PDB entry 5K8E | X-ray diffraction, 1.93 A resolution | chain A

Chain A:
Protein: FAD linked oxidase-like protein
From: Myceliophthora thermophila (strain ATCC 42464 / BCRC 31852 / DSM 1799)
Notes: EC 1.1.3.-
Reference sequence: G2QG48 (G2QG48_MYCTT); residues 1-497 here = UniProt positions 1-497
Sequence (497 residues; each row starts with the number of its first residue):
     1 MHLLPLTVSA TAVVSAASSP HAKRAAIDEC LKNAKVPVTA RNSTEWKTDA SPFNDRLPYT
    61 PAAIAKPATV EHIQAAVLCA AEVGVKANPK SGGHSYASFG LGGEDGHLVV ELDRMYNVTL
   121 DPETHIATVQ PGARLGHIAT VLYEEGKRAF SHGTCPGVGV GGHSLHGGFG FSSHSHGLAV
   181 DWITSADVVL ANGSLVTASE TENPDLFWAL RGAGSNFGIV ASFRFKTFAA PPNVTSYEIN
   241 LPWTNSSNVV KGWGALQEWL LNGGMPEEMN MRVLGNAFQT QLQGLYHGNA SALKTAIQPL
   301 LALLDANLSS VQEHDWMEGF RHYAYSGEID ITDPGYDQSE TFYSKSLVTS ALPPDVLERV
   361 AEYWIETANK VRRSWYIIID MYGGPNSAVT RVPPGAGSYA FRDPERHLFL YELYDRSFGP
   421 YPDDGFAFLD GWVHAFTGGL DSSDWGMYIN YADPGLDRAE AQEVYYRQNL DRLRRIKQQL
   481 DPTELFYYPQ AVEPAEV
Disordered / not traced: 1-24
Disulfides: Cys30-Cys79
Glycans and other covalent adducts: flavin-adenine dinucleotide (FAD) linked to His94, Cys155; N-acetylglucosamine (NAG) linked to Asn117, Asn192, Asn233, Asn245, Asn289
Residues lining bound ligands: FAD (flavin-adenine dinucleotide): Phe53, Asn88, Pro89, Lys90, Ser91, Gly92, Gly93, Ser95, Tyr96, Phe99, Gly100, Leu112, Pro131, Gly153, Thr154, Val158, Gly159, Gly161, Gly162, His163, Leu165, His166, Gly168, Phe169, Gly214, Ser215, Gly218, Ile219, Val220, Tyr448, Asn450, Tyr451, Tyr488
UniProt features mapped onto this chain:
  - binding site (substrate): Thr154, Arg272, Glu412, Tyr451
  - glycosylation (N-linked (GlcNAc...) asparagine): Asn42, Asn117, Asn192, Asn233, Asn245, Asn289, Asn307
  - cross-link: His94 to Cys155 (6-(S-cysteinyl)-8alpha-(pros-histidyl)-FAD (His-Cys))
From the paper describing this entry:
  - binding site for flavin-adenine dinucleotide: His94, Cys155
  - post-translational modification sites: Asn117, Asn192, Asn233, Asn245, Asn289
  - binding site for 2-(N-morpholino)-ethanesulfonic acid: Tyr325, Tyr376
  - specificity-determining residues: Leu274, Tyr376, Ile378 (proposed by the authors, not directly observed)

Summary:
Covalently linked flavin-adenine dinucleotide: at His94. Covalently linked N-acetylglucosamine: at Asn117,
Asn192, Asn233, Asn245 and Asn289. UniProt lists 4 substrate-binding residues. The paper reports a binding
site for flavin-adenine dinucleotide at His94 and Cys155; a binding site for 2-(N-morpholino)-ethanesulfonic
acid at Tyr325 and Tyr376.
Chain A is FAD linked oxidase-like protein (Myceliophthora thermophila (strain ATCC 42464 / BCRC 31852 / DSM
1799)); the structure, Xylooligosaccharide oxidase from Myceliophthora thermophila C1, was determined by X-ray
diffraction together with 5L6F and 5L6G from the same study.
